6XN4 - chains H and J of the 10 polymer chains in the assembly; structure by electron microscopy, 3.35 A resolution.

== Chain H ==
Protein: CRISPR-associated protein Csm3
From: Lactococcus lactis subsp. lactis
Reference sequence: L0CEA3 (L0CEA3_LACLL); residue numbers follow UniProt; this construct covers 1-214
Chain sequence (214 residues; row label = number of the first residue in the row):
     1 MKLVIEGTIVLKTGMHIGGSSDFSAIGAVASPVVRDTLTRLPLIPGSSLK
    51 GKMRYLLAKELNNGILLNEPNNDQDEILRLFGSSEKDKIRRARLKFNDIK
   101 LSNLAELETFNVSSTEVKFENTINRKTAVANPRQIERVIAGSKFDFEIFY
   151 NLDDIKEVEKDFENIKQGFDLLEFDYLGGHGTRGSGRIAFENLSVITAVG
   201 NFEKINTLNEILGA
Construct notes: conflict A30 (Asp in L0CEA3)

== Chain J ==
Protein: CRISPR-associated protein Csm5
From: Lactococcus lactis subsp. lactis
Reference sequence: L0CG31 (L0CG31_LACLL); residues 1-352 here = UniProt positions 1-352
Chain sequence (352 residues; numbered 1 to 352; the number before each row is that of its first residue):
     1 MKKTYRVTLTALGPIFIGGGEKLKKYEYIFDKQKKVAHMIDHTKFTKYLL
    51 EKNLLDDFTSRVNSHFDLYDYLVNKKGIVFMPLVKYSVPVAQFRTEVKNR
   101 FGKPISSPPMNDLNTFVKDAFGRPYIPGSSLKGALRTAILNDLKEDTKEN
   151 EVFAHLQVSDSETIDLENLKVYQKVDYSKTAKPLPLYRECLKPNTEITFT
   201 VSFDDEYLTLKKIQNALHKTYQHYYIKWLKGGKVGETLIKGVYDSHADEL
   251 KKNTFALDQPSQNQGEIIYIGGGAGFVSKTLHYKSKNRDQARNDSFDILK
   301 QLFRTTYSKMRSVPDNVPVALKLAVETKTFNGRVTGKHYLEMGKARIKLE
   351 EL
Not modelled in the structure: 94-109, 243-253, 319-334

== How chain H and chain J interact ==
Residue-residue contacts - 45 pairs, chain H then chain J:
  T13(H) - D160(J)  hydrogen bond
  F110(H) - F121(J)  hydrophobic
  V112(H) - A120(J)
  V112(H) - F121(J)  hydrophobic
  K118(H) - S129(J)
  F119(H) - G19(J)
  E120(H) - S129(J)
  I123(H) - K279(J)
  N124(H) - K144(J)
  N124(H) - T280(J)
  R125(H) - G133(J)  hydrogen bond (side chain-backbone)
  R125(H) - R136(J)  hydrogen bond (side chain-backbone)
  R125(H) - T137(J)  hydrogen bond
  R125(H) - K144(J)
  R125(H) - K279(J)
  R125(H) - T280(J)
  R125(H) - L281(J)  hydrogen bond (backbone-backbone)
  K126(H) - K144(J)
  K126(H) - T280(J)
  K126(H) - H282(J)  hydrogen bond (backbone-side chain)
  T127(H) - I298(J)
  A128(H) - F276(J)  hydrophobic
  A128(H) - T280(J)
  R137(H) - Y125(J)  hydrogen bond
  R137(H) - D160(J)  salt bridge
  I139(H) - A120(J)  hydrophobic
  A140(H) - F121(J)
  F174(H) - Q157(J)
  D175(H) - Q157(J)
  Y176(H) - Q157(J)
  G181(H) - V158(J)
  T182(H) - K132(J)  hydrogen bond (backbone-side chain)
  T182(H) - A154(J)
  T182(H) - L156(J)
  T182(H) - V158(J)  hydrogen bond (backbone-backbone)
  R183(H) - G128(J)
  R183(H) - S129(J)  hydrogen bond (backbone-backbone)
  R183(H) - K132(J)
  R183(H) - V158(J)
  G184(H) - V158(J)  hydrogen bond (backbone-backbone)
  G184(H) - S159(J)
  G184(H) - D160(J)
  R187(H) - Q157(J)  hydrogen bond (side chain-backbone)
  R187(H) - V158(J)  hydrogen bond (side chain-backbone)
  R187(H) - S159(J)  hydrogen bond
Interface residues without a listed pair, chain H (24 interface residues in all): E116
Interface residues without a listed pair, chain J (26 interface residues in all): G20, K118, L140

== Summary ==
The interface between chain H and chain J involves 24 residues on one side and 26 on the other; the contacts
include 14 hydrogen bonds and 1 salt bridge. Polar contacts include R137(H)-D160(J), T13(H)-D160(J) and
R125(H)-G133(J).
Here chain H is CRISPR-associated protein Csm3 and chain J is CRISPR-associated protein Csm5, both from
Lactococcus lactis subsp. lactis. Entry 6XN4 (Structure of the Lactococcus lactis Csm CTR_3:2 CRISPR-Cas
Complex) was determined by electron microscopy (same publication as 6XN3, 6XN5 and 6XN7).
